PDB entry 7PAD | X-ray diffraction, 1.49 A resolution | chain B

# Chain B
Protein: Retinal rod rhodopsin-sensitive cGMP 3', 5'-cyclic phosphodiesterase subunit delta
From: Homo sapiens
UniProtKB: O43924 (PDE6D_HUMAN); residues 2-150 here = UniProt positions 2-150
Sequence (166 residues; each row starts with the number of its first residue; numbers below 1 keep their minus sign (Met-15 is residue -15)):
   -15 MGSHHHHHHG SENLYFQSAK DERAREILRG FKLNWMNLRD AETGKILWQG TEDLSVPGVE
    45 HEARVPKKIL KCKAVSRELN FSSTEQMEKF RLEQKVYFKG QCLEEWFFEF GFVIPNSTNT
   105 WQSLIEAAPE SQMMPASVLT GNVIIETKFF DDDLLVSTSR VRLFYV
Disordered / not traced: -15 to 1
Sequence notes: initiating methionine (-15); expression tag (-14 to 1)
UniProt features mapped onto this chain:
  - region: Arg144 to Val150 (Required for association with membranes)
Ion coordination: Ni2+: Ser2, Glu36, His45
Residues lining bound ligands: O7W (N-[(4-ethylphenyl)methyl]-3-[5-[2-(1H-indol-3-yl)ethyl]-1,3,4-oxadiazol-2-yl]-N-methyl-propanamide): Leu17, Met20, Leu22, Trp32, Leu38, Ala47, Val49, Ile53, Leu54, Arg61, Leu63, Leu76, Gln78, Val80, Leu87, Glu88, Trp90, Ala111, Ser115, Met118, Leu123, Ile129, Thr131, Phe133, Val145, Leu147, Tyr149
What the authors report for this chain:
  - binding site for O7W: Val49, Arg61, Tyr149
  - mutagenesis - R48DEL/V49DEL (6-8-fold): increased growth in response to O7W
  - mutagenesis - R48DEL/V49DEL: decreased binding to O7W (from molecular simulation)

# Summary
Bound to chain B: compound O7W. The Ni2+ site is built by Ser2, Glu36 and His45. The paper reports a binding
site for O7W at Val49, Arg61 and Tyr149; R48DEL/V49DEL increase growth in response to O7W.
Chain B is Retinal rod rhodopsin-sensitive cGMP 3', 5'-cyclic phosphodiesterase subunit delta (Homo sapiens);
the structure, The crystal structure of DW-0254 in complex with PDE6D, was determined by X-ray diffraction
(same publication as 7PAC and 7PAE).
